PDB entry 7Z42 | X-ray diffraction, 2.42 A resolution | chains C and G of the 6 polymer chains in the assembly

== Chain C ==
Molecule: Polymerase basic protein 2
From: Influenza B virus
Reference sequence: Q5V8X3 (Q5V8X3_9INFB); numbering as in UniProt (aligned over 1-770)
Chain sequence (798 residues; row label = number of the first residue in the row; numbers below 1 keep their minus sign (Gly-8 is residue -8)):
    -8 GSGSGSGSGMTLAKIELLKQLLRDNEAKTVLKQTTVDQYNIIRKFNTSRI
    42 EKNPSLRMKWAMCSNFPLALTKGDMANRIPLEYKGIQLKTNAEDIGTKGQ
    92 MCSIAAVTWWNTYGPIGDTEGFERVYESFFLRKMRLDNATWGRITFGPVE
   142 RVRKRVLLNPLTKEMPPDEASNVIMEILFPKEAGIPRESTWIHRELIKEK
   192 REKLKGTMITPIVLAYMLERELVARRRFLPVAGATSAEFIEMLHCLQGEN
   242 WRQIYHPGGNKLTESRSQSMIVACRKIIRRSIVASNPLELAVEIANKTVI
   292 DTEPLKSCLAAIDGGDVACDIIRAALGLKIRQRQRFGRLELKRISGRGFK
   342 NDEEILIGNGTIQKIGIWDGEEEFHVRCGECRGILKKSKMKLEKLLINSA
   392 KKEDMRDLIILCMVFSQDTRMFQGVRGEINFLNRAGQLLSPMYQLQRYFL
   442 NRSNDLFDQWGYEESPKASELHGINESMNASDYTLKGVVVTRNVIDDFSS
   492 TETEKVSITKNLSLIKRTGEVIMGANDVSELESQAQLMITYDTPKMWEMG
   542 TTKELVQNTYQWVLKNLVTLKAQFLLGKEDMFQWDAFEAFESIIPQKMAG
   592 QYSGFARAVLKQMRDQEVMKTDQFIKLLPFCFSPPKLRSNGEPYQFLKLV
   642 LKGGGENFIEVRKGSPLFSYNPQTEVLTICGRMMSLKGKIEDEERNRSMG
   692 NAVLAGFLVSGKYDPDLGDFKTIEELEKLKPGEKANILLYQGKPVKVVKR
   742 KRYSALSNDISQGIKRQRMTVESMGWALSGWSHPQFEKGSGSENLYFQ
Not modelled in the structure: -8 to 0, 421-430, 483-494, 741-789
Sequence notes: expression tag (-8 to 0, 771-789)
What the authors report for this chain:
  - conformationally variable residues (side-chain flip): Trp553, Met572, Trp575

== Chain G ==
Molecule: DNA-directed RNA polymerase II subunit RPB1
Notes: EC 2.7.7.6, 2.7.7.48
Chain sequence (28 residues; row label = number of the first residue in the row):
    29 YSPTSPSYSPTSPSYSPTSPSYSPTSPS
Not modelled in the structure: 50-56
Modified residues: Ser33, Ser40, Ser47, Ser54 (phosphoserine; SEP)

== How chain C and chain G interact ==
Pairs across the interface - 24 pairs, chain C then chain G:
  Arg134(C) - Tyr36(G)
  Ile135(C) - Tyr36(G)  hydrogen bond (backbone-side chain)
  Phe137(C) - Tyr36(G)  hydrophobic
  Trp538(C) - Pro41(G)  hydrophobic
  Trp553(C) - Ser40(G)
  Trp553(C) - Pro41(G)
  Lys556(C) - Ser40(G)
  Asn557(C) - Pro41(G)  hydrogen bond (side chain-backbone)
  Asn557(C) - Ser42(G)
  Asn557(C) - Tyr43(G)  hydrogen bond (side chain-backbone)
  Thr560(C) - Tyr43(G)
  Thr560(C) - Pro45(G)
  Leu561(C) - Tyr43(G)  hydrophobic
  Gln564(C) - Tyr43(G)
  Gln564(C) - Pro45(G)
  Lys569(C) - Thr46(G)  hydrogen bond (side chain-backbone)
  Lys569(C) - Ser47(G)
  Asp571(C) - Tyr43(G)  hydrogen bond
  Asp571(C) - Thr46(G)  hydrogen bond
  Met572(C) - Tyr43(G)
  Trp575(C) - Pro41(G)
  Trp575(C) - Ser42(G)
  Trp575(C) - Tyr43(G)
  Ala577(C) - Pro41(G)  hydrophobic
Interface residues without a listed pair, chain G (9 interface residues in all): Pro31
The authors on this interface:
  - interface residues, chain C: Arg134(C), Ile135(C), Trp553(C), Lys556(C), Leu561(C), Asp571(C), Met572(C)
  - hot spots on chain C (mutagenesis) - W553A: increased binding to DNA-directed RNA polymerase II subunit RPB1 (chain G) (proposed by the authors, not directly observed)

== Overview ==
The interface between chain C and chain G involves 15 residues on one side and 9 on the other; the contacts
include 6 hydrogen bonds. Among the polar pairs are Ile135(C)-Tyr36(G), Asn557(C)-Pro41(G) and
Asn557(C)-Tyr43(G). The paper reports that W553A of chain C increases binding to DNA-directed RNA polymerase
II subunit RPB1 (chain G); interface residues Arg134(C), Ile135(C) and Trp553(C) among others.
Chain C is Polymerase basic protein 2 (Influenza B virus) and chain G is DNA-directed RNA polymerase II
subunit RPB1; the structure, Influenza B polymerase with Pol II pSer5 CTD peptide mimic bound in site 2B, was
determined by X-ray diffraction together with 7Z43 from the same study.
